Entry 6V0Y (X-ray diffraction, 2.70 A resolution); this record covers chains A and B of the 5 polymer chains in the assembly.

Chain A:
Molecule: HLA class II histocompatibility antigen, DR alpha chain
Organism: Homo sapiens
UniProtKB: P01903 (DRA_HUMAN); residues 1-181 here correspond to UniProt positions 26-206 (UniProt number = residue number + 25)
Chain sequence (189 residues; each row starts with the number of its first residue):
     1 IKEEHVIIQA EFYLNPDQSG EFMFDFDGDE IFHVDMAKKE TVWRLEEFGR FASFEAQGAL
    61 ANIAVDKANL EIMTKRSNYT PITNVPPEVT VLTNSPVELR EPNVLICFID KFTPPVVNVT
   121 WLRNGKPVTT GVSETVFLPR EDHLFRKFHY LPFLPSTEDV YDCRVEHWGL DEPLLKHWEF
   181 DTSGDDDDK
Not modelled in the structure: 1-3, 156-157, 181-189
Sequence notes: expression tag (182-189)
Disulfides: C107-C163
Glycans and other covalent adducts: N-acetylglucosamine (NAG) linked to N118

Chain B:
Molecule: HLA class II histocompatibility antigen, DRB1-4 beta chain
Organism: Homo sapiens
UniProtKB: P13760 (2B14_HUMAN); residues 1-190 here correspond to UniProt positions 30-219 (UniProt number = residue number + 29)
Chain sequence (198 residues; each row starts with the number of its first residue):
     1 GDTRPRFLEQ VKHECHFFNG TERVRFLDRY FYHQEEYVRF DSDVGEYRAV TELGRPDAEY
    61 WNSQKDLLEQ KRAAVDTYCR HNYGVGESFT VQRRVYPEVT VYPAKTQPLQ HHNLLVCSVN
   121 GFYPGSIEVR WFRNGQEEKT GVVSTGLIQN GDWTFQTLVM LETVPRSGEV YTCQVEHPSL
   181 TSPLTVEWRA TGGDDDDK
Not modelled in the structure: 1, 105-112, 189-198
Sequence notes: expression tag (191-198)
Disulfides: C15-C79, C117-C173
Glycans and other covalent adducts: N-acetylglucosamine (NAG) linked to N19

How chain A and chain B interact:
Residue-residue contacts - 114 pairs, chain A then chain B:
  E4(A) with F17(B), hydrogen bond (backbone-backbone); N19(B), hydrogen bond (side chain-backbone); G20(B), hydrogen bond (side chain-backbone)
  H5(A) with C15(B); H16(B); F17(B), hydrogen bond (backbone-backbone); Y83(B); V91(B)
  V6(A) with C15(B); H16(B)
  I7(A) with H13(B); E14(B); C15(B), hydrogen bond (backbone-backbone); F17(B), hydrophobic
  I8(A) with H13(B); E14(B)
  Q9(A) with V11(B); K12(B); H13(B), hydrogen bond (backbone-backbone); Y78(B), hydrogen bond
  A10(A) with V11(B)
  E11(A) with Q10(B); V11(B), hydrogen bond (backbone-backbone); H13(B), salt bridge
  F12(A) with E9(B); Q10(B)
  Y13(A) with F7(B); L8(B); E9(B), hydrogen bond (backbone-backbone)
  L14(A) with F7(B); L8(B), hydrophobic
  N15(A) with R6(B); F7(B), hydrogen bond (backbone-backbone)
  P16(A) with R4(B); P5(B); R6(B)
  D17(A) with R6(B), salt bridge
  F24(A) with Y78(B); N82(B)
  F26(A) with T90(B); V91(B); Y123(B); W153(B), hydrophobic
  D27(A) with Q149(B)
  G28(A) with Q149(B)
  D29(A) with Y123(B); Q149(B), hydrogen bond; G151(B); D152(B); W153(B), hydrogen bond (side chain-backbone)
  E30(A) with W153(B), hydrogen bond (backbone-side chain)
  I31(A) with W153(B), hydrophobic
  R44(A) with G151(B), hydrogen bond (side chain-backbone); D152(B); W153(B)
  L45(A) with R93(B); W153(B)
  F48(A) with F89(B), hydrophobic; W153(B), hydrophobic
  F51(A) with F89(B), hydrophobic
  A52(A) with V85(B), hydrophobic; F89(B), hydrophobic
  D66(A) with E9(B); V11(B)
  L70(A) with F7(B); L8(B); E9(B); Y32(B), hydrophobic
  M73(A) with E9(B); Y32(B), hydrophobic; Y37(B), hydrophobic; L53(B), hydrophobic
  T74(A) with F7(B); Y32(B), hydrogen bond
  R76(A) with L53(B), hydrogen bond (side chain-backbone); P56(B); D57(B), salt bridge
  S77(A) with Y32(B), hydrogen bond
  Y79(A) with F7(B)
  T80(A) with F7(B); Y32(B), hydrogen bond (backbone-side chain); H33(B), hydrogen bond (backbone-side chain)
  P81(A) with P5(B), hydrophobic; R6(B); F7(B), hydrophobic; H33(B), hydrogen bond (backbone-side chain)
  I82(A) with R6(B), hydrogen bond (backbone-backbone); H33(B)
  L92(A) with I148(B), hydrophobic; Q156(B)
  T93(A) with Q156(B)
  N94(A) with N120(B), hydrogen bond (backbone-side chain); N150(B); Q156(B)
  S95(A) with N120(B)
  P96(A) with S118(B); N120(B)
  I106(A) with N150(B)
  T113(A) with L8(B)
  P139(A) with K12(B)
  R140(A) with K12(B), hydrogen bond (backbone-side chain)
  H143(A) with Q10(B); K12(B), hydrogen bond; R29(B); F31(B)
  F145(A) with Q10(B)
  R146(A) with Q149(B)
  F148(A) with Q149(B); N150(B); G151(B)
  Y150(A) with N150(B), hydrogen bond (side chain-backbone); G151(B); D152(B)
  W168(A) with R6(B)
Other interface residues (no listed pair), chain A (55 interface residues in all): E47, N69, P114, P115
Other interface residues (no listed pair), chain B (48 interface residues in all): D2, F18, Y30, Q34, G54, F155

Overview:
The interface between chain A and chain B involves 55 residues on one side and 48 on the other, with 25
hydrogen bonds and 3 salt bridges. Polar contacts include E11(A)-H13(B), D17(A)-R6(B) and R76(A)-D57(B).
Covalently linked N-acetylglucosamine: at N118(A). N-acetylglucosamine is covalently linked to N19(B).
Chain A is HLA class II histocompatibility antigen, DR alpha chain and chain B is HLA class II
histocompatibility antigen, DRB1-4 beta chain, both from Homo sapiens; the structure, immune receptor complex,
was determined by X-ray diffraction together with 6V13, 6V15, 6V18, 6V19 and 6V1A from the same study.
